PDB entry 7B5H | electron microscopy, 3.20 A resolution | chains AK and DK of the 96 polymer chains in the assembly

[Chain AK (and DK)]
Molecule: All3321 protein
From: Nostoc sp. (strain PCC 7120 / SAG 25.82 / UTEX 2576)
Notes: fragment: tube adapter protein Cis7; chain DK of this document is another copy of the same molecule, construct and numbering; everything in this record applies to it too
UniProt: Q8YRX1 (Q8YRX1_NOSS1); residues 1-234 here = UniProt positions 1-234
Sequence (234 residues; row label = number of the first residue in the row):
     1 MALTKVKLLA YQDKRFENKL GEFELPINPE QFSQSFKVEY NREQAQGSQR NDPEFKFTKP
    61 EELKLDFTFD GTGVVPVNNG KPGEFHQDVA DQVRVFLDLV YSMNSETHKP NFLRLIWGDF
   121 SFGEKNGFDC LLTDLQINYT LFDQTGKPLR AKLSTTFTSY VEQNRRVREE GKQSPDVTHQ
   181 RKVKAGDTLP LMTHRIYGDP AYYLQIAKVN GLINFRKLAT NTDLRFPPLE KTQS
Unresolved in the structure: 1, 234

[How chain AK and chain DK interact]
Pairs across the interface (62):
  Lys56(AK) - Gly47(DK)  hydrogen bond (backbone-backbone)
  Phe57(AK) - Gln44(DK)
  Phe57(AK) - Gln46(DK)
  Phe57(AK) - Ser48(DK)
  Thr58(AK) - Gln44(DK)  hydrogen bond (backbone-side chain)
  Thr58(AK) - Ser48(DK)  hydrogen bond (backbone-backbone)
  Thr58(AK) - Arg50(DK)  hydrogen bond (backbone-backbone)
  Pro60(AK) - Gln44(DK)
  Pro60(AK) - Asn51(DK)
  Glu61(AK) - Arg50(DK)  salt bridge
  Arg94(AK) - Gly123(DK)
  Tyr101(AK) - Phe36(DK)
  Tyr101(AK) - Thr58(DK)
  Tyr101(AK) - Glu61(DK)
  Ser105(AK) - Gly171(DK)
  Ser105(AK) - Lys172(DK)
  Ser105(AK) - Gln173(DK)  hydrogen bond (backbone-backbone)
  Glu106(AK) - Gln173(DK)
  His108(AK) - Phe55(DK)
  His108(AK) - Lys172(DK)
  His108(AK) - Gln173(DK)
  His108(AK) - Ser174(DK)
  Leu131(AK) - Tyr40(DK)  hydrophobic
  Leu132(AK) - Tyr40(DK)
  Thr133(AK) - Val38(DK)
  Thr133(AK) - Arg42(DK)
  Asp134(AK) - Lys37(DK)
  Leu135(AK) - Phe36(DK)  hydrogen bond (backbone-backbone)
  Gln136(AK) - Gln34(DK)
  Ile137(AK) - Ser33(DK)
  Ile137(AK) - Gln34(DK)  hydrogen bond (backbone-backbone)
  Ile137(AK) - Phe36(DK)  hydrophobic
  Asn138(AK) - Ser33(DK)
  Tyr139(AK) - Gln31(DK)
  Tyr139(AK) - Phe32(DK)
  Tyr139(AK) - Phe120(DK)  hydrophobic
  Thr140(AK) - Glu30(DK)
  Thr140(AK) - Gln31(DK)
  Phe142(AK) - Glu30(DK)
  Phe142(AK) - Phe32(DK)  hydrophobic
  Phe142(AK) - Trp117(DK)  hydrophobic
  Phe142(AK) - Phe120(DK)  hydrophobic
  Gln144(AK) - Ala2(DK)
  Gln144(AK) - Leu3(DK)
  Gln144(AK) - Thr4(DK)  hydrogen bond (backbone-backbone)
  Thr145(AK) - Thr4(DK)
  Thr145(AK) - Gly118(DK)
  Thr145(AK) - Asp119(DK)  hydrogen bond (backbone-backbone)
  Gly146(AK) - Trp117(DK)
  Gly146(AK) - Phe120(DK)
  Lys147(AK) - Asp119(DK)
  Pro148(AK) - Phe120(DK)
  Ser159(AK) - Asn51(DK)
  Tyr160(AK) - Asp52(DK)
  Tyr160(AK) - Pro53(DK)
  Val161(AK) - Asn51(DK)
  Val161(AK) - Asp52(DK)
  Gln163(AK) - Asp52(DK)
  Arg166(AK) - Ser48(DK)
  Arg166(AK) - Gln49(DK)
  Arg166(AK) - Arg50(DK)
  Glu170(AK) - Gln49(DK)  hydrogen bond (side chain-backbone)
Interface residues without a listed pair, chain AK (41 interface residues in all): Lys59, Glu62, Leu97, Met103, Lys109, Pro110, Glu162, Glu169, Lys172
Interface residues without a listed pair, chain DK (40 interface residues in all): Ser35, Ala45, Lys59, Ser121, Phe122, Glu170

[Overview]
41 residues of chain AK face 40 of chain DK across their interface, with 10 hydrogen bonds and 1 salt bridge.
Polar pairs include Glu61(AK)-Arg50(DK), Thr58(AK)-Gln44(DK) and Glu170(AK)-Gln49(DK).
Both chains are All3321 protein (Nostoc sp. (strain PCC 7120 / SAG 25.82 / UTEX 2576)). Entry 7B5H (Cryo-EM
structure of the contractile injection system base plate from Anabaena PCC7120) was determined by electron
microscopy together with 7B5I from the same study.
